PDB entry 3VOD | X-ray diffraction, 2.60 A resolution | chains A and B

Chain A (and B):
Molecule: Multiple antibiotic resistance protein marR
Organism: Escherichia coli
Notes: chain B of this document is another copy of the same molecule, construct and numbering; everything in this record applies to it too
Reference sequence: P27245 (MARR_ECOLI); residue numbers follow UniProt; this construct covers 1-144
Sequence (144 residues; numbered 1 to 144; the number before each row is that of its first residue):
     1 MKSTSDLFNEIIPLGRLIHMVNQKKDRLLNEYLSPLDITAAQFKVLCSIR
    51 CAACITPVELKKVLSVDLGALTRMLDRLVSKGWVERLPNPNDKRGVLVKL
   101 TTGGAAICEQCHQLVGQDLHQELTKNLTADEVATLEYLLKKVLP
Not modelled in the structure: 1-8 (chain B: 1-9)
Sequence notes: engineered mutation S80 (Cys in P27245)
UniProt features mapped onto this chain:
  - mutagenesis: V45 (V45E: Increased transcription of the region II transcript), R77 (R77L: Increased transcription of the region II transcript), L123 to P144 (Increased transcription of the region II transcript)

Chain A / chain B interface:
Contacting residue pairs (70; chain A residue first):
  E10(A) with K140(B)
  I12(A) with E136(B)
  L14(A) with H120(B); T124(B); L135(B), hydrophobic; E136(B); L139(B), hydrophobic
  G15(A) with K25(B)
  R16(A) with H112(B), hydrogen bond
  L17(A) with E136(B)
  I18(A) with V21(B), hydrophobic; N22(B)
  H19(A) with K44(B)
  M20(A) with L143(B), hydrophobic
  V21(A) with I18(B), hydrophobic; L139(B); V142(B), hydrophobic; L143(B), hydrophobic
  N22(A) with I18(B); H19(B); N22(B)
  Q23(A) with V63(B), hydrogen bond (side chain-backbone)
  K24(A) with V142(B), hydrogen bond (side chain-backbone); L143(B); P144(B), hydrogen bond (side chain-backbone)
  K25(A) with G15(B)
  V63(A) with Q23(B)
  H120(A) with L14(B)
  L123(A) with V142(B)
  T124(A) with L14(B)
  N126(A) with K141(B), hydrogen bond (side chain-backbone); P144(B)
  L127(A) with K141(B); V142(B), hydrophobic
  E131(A) with L138(B); K141(B)
  T134(A) with L138(B)
  L135(A) with L14(B), hydrophobic; L135(B), hydrophobic; L138(B); L139(B), hydrophobic; V142(B), hydrophobic
  E136(A) with I12(B); P13(B); L14(B), hydrogen bond (side chain-backbone); L17(B)
  L138(A) with L127(B), hydrophobic; E131(B); T134(B); L135(B)
  L139(A) with L14(B), hydrophobic; I18(B), hydrophobic; V21(B); L135(B), hydrophobic
  K140(A) with E10(B), hydrogen bond (side chain-backbone); I12(B); L17(B)
  K141(A) with N126(B), hydrogen bond (backbone-side chain); L127(B); E131(B), salt bridge
  V142(A) with V21(B), hydrophobic; K24(B), hydrogen bond (backbone-side chain); L123(B); L127(B), hydrophobic; L135(B), hydrophobic
  L143(A) with L17(B), hydrophobic; M20(B); V21(B)
  P144(A) with K24(B); N126(B)
Other interface residues (no listed pair), chain A (36 interface residues in all): P13, D67, A70, L119, Y137
Other interface residues (no listed pair), chain B (36 interface residues in all): D67, A70, Y137

Summary:
The chain A/chain B interface involves 36 residues from each chain, with 9 hydrogen bonds and 1 salt bridge.
Among the polar pairs are K141(A)-E131(B), R16(A)-H112(B) and Q23(A)-V63(B). From UniProt: 2 mutagenesis sites
on chain A.
Both chains are Multiple antibiotic resistance protein marR (Escherichia coli). Entry 3VOD (Crystal Structure
of mutant MarR C80S from E.coli) was determined by X-ray diffraction together with 4JBA from the same study.
